Entry 8JIS (electron microscopy, 2.46 A resolution); this record covers chains A and B of the 6 polymer chains in the assembly.

# Chain A
Name: Guanine nucleotide-binding protein G(s) subunit alpha isoforms short
From: Homo sapiens
Chain sequence (356 residues; numbered 6 to 361; the number before each row is that of its first residue):
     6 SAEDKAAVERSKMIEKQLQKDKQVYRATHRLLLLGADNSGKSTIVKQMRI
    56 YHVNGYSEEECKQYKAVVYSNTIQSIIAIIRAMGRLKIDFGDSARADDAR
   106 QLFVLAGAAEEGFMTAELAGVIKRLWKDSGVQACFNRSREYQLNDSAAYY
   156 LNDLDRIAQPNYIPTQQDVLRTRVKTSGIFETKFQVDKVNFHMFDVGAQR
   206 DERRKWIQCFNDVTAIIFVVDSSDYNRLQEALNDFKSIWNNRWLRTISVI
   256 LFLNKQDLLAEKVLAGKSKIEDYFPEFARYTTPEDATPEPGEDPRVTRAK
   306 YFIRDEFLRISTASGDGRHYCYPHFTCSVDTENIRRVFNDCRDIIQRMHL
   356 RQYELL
Not modelled in the structure: 54-171

# Chain B
Name: Guanine nucleotide-binding protein G(I)/G(S)/G(T) subunit beta-1
From: Rattus norvegicus
Reference sequence: P54311 (GBB1_RAT); residue numbers follow UniProt; this construct covers 3-340
Chain sequence (338 residues; row label = number of the first residue in the row):
     3 ELDQLRQEAEQLKNQIRDARKACADATLSQITNNIDPVGRIQMRTRRTLR
    53 GHLAKIYAMHWGTDSRLLVSASQDGKLIIWDSYTTNKVHAIPLRSSWVMT
   103 CAYAPSGNYVACGGLDNICSIYNLKTREGNVRVSRELAGHTGYLSCCRFL
   153 DDNQIVTSSGDTTCALWDIETGQQTTTFTGHTGDVMSLSLAPDTRLFVSG
   203 ACDASAKLWDVREGMCRQTFTGHESDINAICFFPNGNAFATGSDDATCRL
   253 FDLRADQELMTYSHDNIICGITSVSFSKSGRLLLAGYDDFNCNVWDALKA
   303 DRAGVLAGHDNRVSCLGVTDDGMAVATGSWDSFLKIWN
UniProt features mapped onto this chain:
  - modified residue: H266 (Phosphohistidine)

# How chain A and chain B interact
Contacting residue pairs (55):
  R15(A) - V90(B)  hydrogen bond (side chain-backbone)
  R15(A) - H91(B)  hydrogen bond
  S16(A) - N88(B)
  S16(A) - K89(B)  hydrogen bond (side chain-backbone)
  I19(A) - K89(B)
  I19(A) - V90(B)
  I19(A) - H91(B)
  I19(A) - A92(B)  hydrophobic
  E20(A) - K89(B)  salt bridge
  L23(A) - K89(B)
  D26(A) - K78(B)  salt bridge
  K27(A) - L55(B)
  Y30(A) - L55(B)  hydrophobic
  Y30(A) - A56(B)
  V179(A) - I120(B)  hydrophobic
  T181(A) - N119(B)  hydrogen bond (backbone-side chain)
  T181(A) - H142(B)  hydrogen bond (side chain-backbone)
  T181(A) - T143(B)
  G183(A) - L117(B)
  G183(A) - D118(B)
  G183(A) - N119(B)
  I184(A) - L117(B)
  F199(A) - W99(B)
  A203(A) - N119(B)  hydrogen bond (backbone-side chain)
  A203(A) - T143(B)
  Q204(A) - L117(B)  hydrogen bond (side chain-backbone)
  Q204(A) - N119(B)  hydrogen bond
  Q204(A) - G144(B)
  Q204(A) - Y145(B)  hydrogen bond (side chain-backbone)
  R205(A) - G162(B)  hydrogen bond (side chain-backbone)
  R205(A) - T164(B)
  R205(A) - T184(B)
  R205(A) - D186(B)  salt bridge
  R209(A) - D228(B)  salt bridge
  K210(A) - Y145(B)
  K210(A) - M188(B)
  K210(A) - D228(B)  salt bridge
  K210(A) - N230(B)
  K210(A) - D246(B)  salt bridge
  W211(A) - L117(B)  hydrophobic
  W211(A) - Y145(B)
  Q213(A) - R314(B)  hydrogen bond
  Q213(A) - W332(B)
  C214(A) - K57(B)  hydrogen bond (backbone-side chain)
  C214(A) - Y59(B)
  C214(A) - Q75(B)
  C214(A) - W99(B)
  C214(A) - M101(B)  hydrophobic
  F215(A) - W99(B)  hydrophobic
  N216(A) - K57(B)  hydrogen bond
  N216(A) - W332(B)
  D217(A) - K57(B)  salt bridge
  W248(A) - D290(B)
  W248(A) - R314(B)
  W248(A) - W332(B)  hydrophobic
Interface residues without a listed pair, chain A (32 interface residues in all): A12, V13, R31, S182, E207, V218, R247
Interface residues without a listed pair, chain B (42 interface residues in all): R52, G53, D76, I80, S97, A140, G141, D163, G185, C204

# In short
32 residues of chain A face 42 of chain B across their interface, with 13 hydrogen bonds and 7 salt bridges.
Among the polar pairs are E20(A)-K89(B), D26(A)-K78(B) and R205(A)-D186(B).
Chain A is Guanine nucleotide-binding protein G(s) subunit alpha isoforms short (Homo sapiens) and chain B is
Guanine nucleotide-binding protein G(I)/G(S)/G(T) subunit beta-1 (Rattus norvegicus); the structure, Cryo-EM
structure of the GLP-1R/GCGR dual agonist peptide15-bound human GLP-1R-Gs complex, was determined by electron
microscopy (same publication as 8JIQ, 8JIU, 8JIP, 8JIR and 8JIT).
